Entry 6O22 (solution NMR); this record covers chains D and E of the 6 polymer chains in the assembly.

== Chain D ==
Molecule: Histone chaperone ASF1
Source organism: Saccharomyces cerevisiae (strain ATCC 204508 / S288c)
Reference sequence: P32447 (ASF1_YEAST); residues 2-279 here = UniProt positions 2-279
Sequence (279 residues; numbered 1 to 279; the number before each row is that of its first residue):
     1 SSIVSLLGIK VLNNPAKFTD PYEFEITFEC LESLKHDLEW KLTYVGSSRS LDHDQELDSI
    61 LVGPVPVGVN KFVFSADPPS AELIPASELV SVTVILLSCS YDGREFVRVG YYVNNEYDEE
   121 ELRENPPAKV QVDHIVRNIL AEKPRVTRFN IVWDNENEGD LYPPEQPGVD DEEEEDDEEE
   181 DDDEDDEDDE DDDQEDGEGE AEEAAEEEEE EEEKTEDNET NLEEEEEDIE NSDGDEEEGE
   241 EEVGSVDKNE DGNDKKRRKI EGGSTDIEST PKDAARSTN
Unresolved in the structure: 165-279
Construct notes: expression tag (1)
Swiss-Prot annotation at these positions:
  - mutagenesis: Leu6 (L6M: Enhances transcriptional silencing), His36 to Asp37 (Abrogates stimulation of replication-independent chromatin assembly by the HIR complex and abrogates telomeric silencing), Asp37 (D37R: Reduces transcriptional silencing; when associated with R-39), Glu39 (E39R: Reduces transcriptional silencing; when associated with R-37), Val45 (V45D: Reduces acetylation of histone H3 on 'K-56' and enhances sensitivity to camptothecin), Ser48 (S48R: Abrogates interaction with histone H3 and histone H4 and enhances transcriptional silencing. Reduces acetylation of histone H3 on 'K-9' and 'K-56'; when associated with E-145 or E-147), His53 to Asp54 (Reduces acetylation of histone H3 on 'K-56' and enhances sensitivity to camptothecin), Asp54 (D54R: Reduces transcriptional silencing), Val94 (V94D: Reduces acetylation of histone H3 on 'K-56' and enhances sensitivity to bleomycin, camptothecin, HU and MMS; when associated with D-96 ...), Leu96 (L96D: Reduces acetylation of histone H3 on 'K-56' and enhances sensitivity to bleomycin, camptothecin, HU and MMS; when associated with D-94), Glu105 (E105A: Decreases histone H3/H4 binding affinity), Arg108 (R108E: Reduces transcriptional silencing), 6 further mutagenesis entries in UniProt

== Chain E ==
Molecule: Histone H3.2
Source organism: Xenopus laevis
Reference sequence: P84233 (H32_XENLA); residues 0-135 here correspond to UniProt positions 1-136 (UniProt number = residue number + 1)
Sequence (136 residues; row label = number of the first residue in the row; numbering starts at 0):
     0 MARTKQTARK STGGKAPRKQ LATKAARKSA PATGGVKKPH RYRPGTVALR EIRRYQKSTE
    60 LLIRKLPFQR LVREIAQDFK TDLRFQSSAV MALQEASEAY LVGLFEDTNL CAIHAKRVTI
   120 MPKDIQLARR IRGERA
Unresolved in the structure: 0-59, 135
Swiss-Prot annotation at these positions:
  - modified residue: Arg2 (Asymmetric dimethylarginine), Thr3 (Phosphothreonine), Lys4 (Allysine), Gln5 (5-glutamyl dopamine), Thr6 (Phosphothreonine), Arg8 (Citrulline), Lys9 (N6,N6,N6-trimethyllysine), Ser10 (ADP-ribosylserine), Thr11 (Phosphothreonine), Lys14 (N6-(2-hydroxyisobutyryl)lysine), Arg17 (Asymmetric dimethylarginine), Lys18 (N6-(2-hydroxyisobutyryl)lysine), Lys23 (N6-(2-hydroxyisobutyryl)lysine), Arg26 (Citrulline), Lys27 (N6,N6,N6-trimethyllysine), Ser28 (ADP-ribosylserine), Lys36 (N6,N6,N6-trimethyllysine), Lys37 (N6-methyllysine), Tyr41 (Phosphotyrosine), Lys56 (N6,N6,N6-trimethyllysine) and 8 more in UniProt
  - lipidation: Cys110 (S-palmitoyl cysteine)

== How chain D and chain E interact ==
Residue-residue contacts (46; chain D residue first):
  Val45(D) - Leu126(E)
  Val45(D) - Arg129(E)
  Ser48(D) - Lys122(E)
  Ser48(D) - Gln125(E)
  Arg49(D) - Gln125(E)
  Leu51(D) - Arg129(E)
  Asp54(D) - Arg129(E)
  Glu88(D) - Lys122(E)
  Ser91(D) - Lys122(E)
  Val92(D) - Cys110(E)
  Val92(D) - Ala114(E)
  Val92(D) - Arg116(E)
  Val92(D) - Asp123(E)
  Val92(D) - Leu126(E)
  Thr93(D) - Leu126(E)
  Val94(D) - Leu126(E)
  Val94(D) - Arg129(E)
  Val94(D) - Ile130(E)
  Leu96(D) - Arg129(E)
  Leu96(D) - Ile130(E)
  Leu96(D) - Glu133(E)
  Glu105(D) - Arg134(E)
  Arg108(D) - Gly132(E)
  Arg108(D) - Glu133(E)
  Gly110(D) - Ile130(E)
  Tyr111(D) - Ile130(E)
  Tyr112(D) - Asp106(E)
  Tyr112(D) - Thr107(E)
  Tyr112(D) - Cys110(E)
  Tyr112(D) - His113(E)
  Tyr112(D) - Ala127(E)
  Tyr112(D) - Ile130(E)
  Val113(D) - His113(E)
  Asn114(D) - His113(E)
  Glu116(D) - Lys115(E)
  Asn138(D) - His113(E)
  Ile139(D) - His113(E)
  Leu140(D) - Leu109(E)
  Leu140(D) - His113(E)
  Lys143(D) - Leu109(E)
  Arg145(D) - Glu105(E)
  Arg145(D) - Asp106(E)
  Arg145(D) - Leu109(E)
  Arg145(D) - Ile130(E)
  Thr147(D) - Arg131(E)
  Phe149(D) - Arg134(E)
Interface residues without a listed pair, chain E (21 interface residues in all): Pro121

== Overview ==
The interface between chain D and chain E involves 26 residues on one side and 21 on the other. UniProt lists
18 mutagenesis sites on chain D.
Chain D is Histone chaperone ASF1 (Saccharomyces cerevisiae (strain ATCC 204508 / S288c)) and chain E is
Histone H3.2 (Xenopus laevis); the structure, Structure of Asf1-H3:H4-Rtt109-Vps75 histone chaperone-lysine
acetyltransferase complex with the histone substrate, was determined by solution NMR.
